PDB entry 9C98 | X-ray diffraction, 3.04 A resolution | chains O and P of the 28 polymer chains in the assembly

== Chain O ==
Molecule: Proteasome subunit alpha type-2
Source organism: Saccharomyces cerevisiae
UniProtKB: P23639 (PSA2_YEAST); residues 1-250 here = UniProt positions 1-250
Chain sequence (250 residues; numbered 1 to 250; the number before each row is that of its first residue):
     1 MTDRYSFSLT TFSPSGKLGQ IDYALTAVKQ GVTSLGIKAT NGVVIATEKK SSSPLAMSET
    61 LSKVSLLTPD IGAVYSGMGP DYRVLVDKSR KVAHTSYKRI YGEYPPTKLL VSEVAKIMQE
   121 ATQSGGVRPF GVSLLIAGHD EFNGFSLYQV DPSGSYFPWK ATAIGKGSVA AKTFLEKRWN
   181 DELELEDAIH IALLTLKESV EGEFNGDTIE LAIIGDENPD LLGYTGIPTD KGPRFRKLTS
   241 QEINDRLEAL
Unresolved in the structure: 1
Swiss-Prot annotation at these positions:
  - cross-link: K108 (Glycyl lysine isopeptide (Lys-Gly) (interchain with G-Cter in ubiquitin))

== Chain P ==
Molecule: Proteasome subunit alpha type-3
Source organism: Saccharomyces cerevisiae
UniProtKB: P23638 (PSA3_YEAST); residues 0-257 here correspond to UniProt positions 1-258 (UniProt number = residue number + 1)
Chain sequence (258 residues; numbered 0 to 257; the number before each row is that of its first residue; numbering starts at 0):
     0 MGSRRYDSRT TIFSPEGRLY QVEYALESIS HAGTAIGIMA SDGIVLAAER KVTSTLLEQD
    60 TSTEKLYKLN DKIAVAVAGL TADAEILINT ARIHAQNYLK TYNEDIPVEI LVRRLSDIKQ
   120 GYTQHGGLRP FGVSFIYAGY DDRYGYQLYT SNPSGNYTGW KAISVGANTS AAQTLLQMDY
   180 KDDMKVDDAI ELALKTLSKT TDSSALTYDR LEFATIRKGA NDGEVYQKIF KPQEIKDILV
   240 KTGITKKDED EEADEDMK
Unresolved in the structure: 0, 219-220, 247-257
Swiss-Prot annotation at these positions:
  - cross-link (Glycyl lysine isopeptide (Lys-Gly)): K99 (interchain with G-Cter in ubiquitin), K198 (interchain with G-Cter in ubiquitin), K230 (interchain with G-Cter in ubiquitin)

== How chain O and chain P interact ==
Residue-residue contacts - 69 pairs, chain O then chain P:
  R4(O) - S2(P)  hydrogen bond
  Y5(O) - S2(P)
  Y5(O) - Y5(P)
  S6(O) - G125(P)
  F7(O) - S2(P)
  F7(O) - Y5(P)
  F7(O) - D6(P)
  F7(O) - G126(P)
  S8(O) - S7(P)
  S8(O) - G126(P)  hydrogen bond (backbone-backbone)
  S8(O) - L127(P)
  S8(O) - R128(P)  hydrogen bond (side chain-backbone)
  T10(O) - R128(P)
  T11(O) - S7(P)
  T11(O) - T9(P)
  T11(O) - Q20(P)
  F12(O) - Q20(P)  hydrogen bond (backbone-side chain)
  F12(O) - Y23(P)
  F12(O) - A24(P)  hydrophobic
  F12(O) - S27(P)
  F12(O) - L79(P)  hydrophobic
  F12(O) - R128(P)
  F12(O) - P129(P)
  F12(O) - G131(P)
  S13(O) - Y23(P)
  P14(O) - Y23(P)  hydrophobic
  P14(O) - E26(P)
  S15(O) - E26(P)
  S15(O) - H30(P)
  G16(O) - Y23(P)
  G16(O) - S27(P)  hydrogen bond (backbone-side chain)
  L18(O) - L79(P)  hydrophobic
  L18(O) - R128(P)
  K38(O) - E57(P)  salt bridge
  K108(O) - T60(P)  hydrogen bond (side chain-backbone)
  K108(O) - T62(P)
  K116(O) - I85(P)
  Q119(O) - A81(P)
  Q119(O) - D82(P)  hydrogen bond
  Q119(O) - I85(P)
  Q119(O) - R128(P)
  T122(O) - R128(P)  hydrogen bond (backbone-side chain)
  Q123(O) - Y121(P)
  Q123(O) - L127(P)
  Q123(O) - R128(P)  hydrogen bond (side chain-backbone)
  Q123(O) - F130(P)
  S124(O) - L127(P)
  G125(O) - L127(P)
  S153(O) - A81(P)
  G154(O) - A81(P)
  Y156(O) - E84(P)  hydrogen bond
  F157(O) - L56(P)  hydrophobic
  P158(O) - L56(P)
  P158(O) - E57(P)  hydrogen bond (backbone-backbone)
  P158(O) - T60(P)
  P158(O) - S61(P)
  W159(O) - S53(P)
  W159(O) - L55(P)
  W159(O) - L56(P)
  K160(O) - T54(P)
  K160(O) - L55(P)  hydrogen bond (backbone-backbone)
  K160(O) - L56(P)
  K160(O) - E57(P)
  A161(O) - L55(P)
  L175(O) - L55(P)  hydrophobic
  E176(O) - S53(P)  hydrogen bond
  E176(O) - T54(P)
  E176(O) - L55(P)
  W179(O) - L55(P)  hydrophobic
Also at the interface, not in a pair above, chain O (36 interface residues in all): S112, Y148, S155, K172
Also at the interface, not in a pair above, chain P (35 interface residues in all): R3, V51, T80

== Summary ==
Chain O and chain P form an interface of 36 and 35 residues respectively; the contacts include 13 hydrogen
bonds and 1 salt bridge. Polar contacts include K38(O)-E57(P), R4(O)-S2(P) and S8(O)-R128(P).
Chain O is Proteasome subunit alpha type-2 and chain P is Proteasome subunit alpha type-3, both from
Saccharomyces cerevisiae; the structure, Yeast 20S proteasome soaked with isolated TMC-86A, was determined by
X-ray diffraction together with 9C97, 9AW3, 9AW5, 9AW6 and 9AW7 from the same study.
